PDB entry 5UKR | X-ray diffraction, 2.71 A resolution | chains L and G of the 3 polymer chains in the assembly

# Chain L
Protein: DH522.2 Fab fragment light chain
From: Macaca mulatta
Notes: antibody fragment or engineered binder
Chain sequence (216 residues; numbered 1 to 212 plus 5 insertion-coded residues; 1 number in that range is skipped by the numbering (no residue carries it; nothing is unmodelled there); the number before each row is that of its first residue; a row labelled like 27A-27C holds insertion residues (27A, then the next letters in order)):
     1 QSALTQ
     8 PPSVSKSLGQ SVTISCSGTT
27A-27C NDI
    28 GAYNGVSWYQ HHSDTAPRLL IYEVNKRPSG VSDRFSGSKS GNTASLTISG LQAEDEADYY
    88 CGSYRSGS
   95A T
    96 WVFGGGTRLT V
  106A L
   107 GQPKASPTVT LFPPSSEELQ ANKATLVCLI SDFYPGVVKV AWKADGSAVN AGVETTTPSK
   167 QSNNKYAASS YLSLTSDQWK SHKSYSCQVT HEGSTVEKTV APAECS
Unresolved in the structure: 1-2, 209-212
Disulfides: Cys23-Cys88, Cys134-Cys193

# Chain G
Protein: Chimeric B.YU2 gp120 core derived from HIV-1 Env
From: Human immunodeficiency virus 1
Chain sequence (313 residues; each row starts with the number of its first residue):
    79 GARSEVKLEN VTENFNMWKN NMVEQMHEDI ISLWDQSLKP CVKLTPLCVG AGSCNTSVIT
   139 QACPKVSFEP IPIHYCAPAG FAILKCNDKK FNGTGPCTNV STVQCTHGIR PVVSTQLLLN
   199 GSLAEEEIVI RSENFTNNAK TIIVQLNESV VINCTGAGHC NLSKTQWENT LEQIAIKLKE
   259 QFGNNKTIIF NPSSGGDPEI VTHSFNCGGE FFYCNSTQLF TWNDTRKLNN TGRNITLPCR
   319 IKQIINMWQE VGKAMYAPPI RGQIRCSSNI TGLLLTRDGG KDTNGTEIFR PGGGDMRDNW
   379 RSELYKYKVV KIE
Unresolved in the structure: 79-89, 116-159, 167-168, 181-186, 202-206, 259-262, 300-310, 326-342, 359-361, 389-391
Disulfides: Cys164-Cys175, Cys232-Cys238, Cys285-Cys344, Cys292-Cys317
Covalently attached groups: N-acetylglucosamine (NAG) linked to Asn198, Asn212, Asn231, Asn239, Asn293, Asn347

# Chain L / chain G interface
Residue-residue contacts (13; chain L residue first):
  Thr27(L) - Arg375(G)  hydrogen bond (backbone-side chain)
  Gly28(L) - Arg375(G)  hydrogen bond (backbone-side chain)
  Ala29(L) - His105(G)  hydrogen bond (backbone-side chain)
  Ala29(L) - Asp373(G)
  Ala29(L) - Arg375(G)
  Tyr30(L) - Gly372(G)  hydrogen bond (side chain-backbone)
  Tyr30(L) - Asp373(G)
  Asn31(L) - Ile109(G)
  Lys53(L) - Asp113(G)  salt bridge
  Lys53(L) - Met325(G)
  Tyr91(L) - Asp275(G)  hydrogen bond
  Tyr91(L) - Ile278(G)
  Ser95(L) - Asp275(G)  hydrogen bond
Also at the interface, not in a pair above, chain L (10 interface residues in all): Asn27A, Ser93
Also at the interface, not in a pair above, chain G (10 interface residues in all): Glu102

# Overview
Chain L and chain G each contribute 10 residues to their interface; the contacts include 6 hydrogen bonds and
1 salt bridge. Among the polar pairs are Lys53(L)-Asp113(G), Thr27(L)-Arg375(G) and Gly28(L)-Arg375(G).
N-acetylglucosamine is covalently linked to Asn198(G), Asn212(G), Asn231(G), Asn239(G), Asn293(G) and
Asn347(G).
Chain L is DH522.2 Fab fragment light chain (Macaca mulatta) and chain G is Chimeric B.YU2 gp120 core derived
from HIV-1 Env (Human immunodeficiency virus 1); the structure, Structure of unliganded anti-gp120 CD4bs
antibody DH522.2 Fab in complex with a gp120 core, was determined by X-ray diffraction, deposited together
with 5UKO, 5UKP and 5UKQ.
